PDB entry 8K4A | electron microscopy, 2.64 A resolution | chains J and K of the 17 polymer chains in the assembly

# Chain J (and K)
Name: VP8
Organism: Banna virus
Notes: chain K of this document is another copy of the same molecule, construct and numbering; everything in this record applies to it too
UniProt: W0G587 (W0G587_9REOV); numbering as in UniProt (aligned over 1-302)
Sequence (302 residues; numbered 1 to 302; the number before each row is that of its first residue):
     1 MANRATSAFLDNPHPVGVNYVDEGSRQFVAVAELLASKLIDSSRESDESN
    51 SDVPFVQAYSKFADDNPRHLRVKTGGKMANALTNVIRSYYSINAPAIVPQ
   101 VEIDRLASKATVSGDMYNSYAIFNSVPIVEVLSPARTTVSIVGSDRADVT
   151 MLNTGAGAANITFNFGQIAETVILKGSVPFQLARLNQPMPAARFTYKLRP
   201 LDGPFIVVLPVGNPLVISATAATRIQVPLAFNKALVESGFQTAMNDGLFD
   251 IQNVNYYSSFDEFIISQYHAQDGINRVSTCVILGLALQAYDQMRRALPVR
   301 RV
Not modelled in the structure: 1 (chain K: 1, 300-302)
Differences from the reference sequence: conflict R136 (Gln in W0G587), L185 (Met in W0G587), S266 (Ala in W0G587)

# Interface between chain J and chain K
Pairs across the interface - 53 pairs, chain J then chain K:
  A8(J) - G176(K)
  A8(J) - F194(K)  hydrophobic
  F9(J) - K175(K)
  D11(J) - F194(K)
  S43(J) - L229(K)
  R44(J) - L34(K)
  R44(J) - L229(K)
  R44(J) - A230(K)
  D47(J) - T111(K)
  D47(J) - V112(K)
  D47(J) - N118(K)
  D47(J) - L229(K)
  E48(J) - L34(K)
  E48(J) - T111(K)  hydrogen bond (backbone-side chain)
  E48(J) - V112(K)
  T138(J) - N213(K)  hydrogen bond
  S140(J) - V216(K)
  I141(J) - S177(K)
  V142(J) - D148(K)
  V142(J) - V216(K)  hydrophobic
  V142(J) - S218(K)
  G143(J) - R146(K)
  D145(J) - R146(K)  salt bridge
  R146(J) - R146(K)
  S238(J) - I122(K)
  Q241(J) - I122(K)
  T242(J) - Y120(K)
  T242(J) - I122(K)
  M244(J) - I173(K)  hydrophobic
  N245(J) - E170(K)  hydrogen bond
  N245(J) - T171(K)  hydrogen bond
  N245(J) - A222(K)
  N245(J) - R224(K)
  D246(J) - R224(K)  salt bridge
  N255(J) - T195(K)
  Y256(J) - I173(K)  hydrophobic
  Y256(J) - K175(K)
  Y256(J) - T195(K)  hydrogen bond (backbone-side chain)
  Y256(J) - K197(K)
  Y257(J) - I173(K)
  Y257(J) - K175(K)
  S258(J) - T220(K)  hydrogen bond
  E262(J) - K175(K)
  R294(J) - Y120(K)
  R295(J) - N118(K)
  R295(J) - S119(K)  hydrogen bond (backbone-side chain)
  R295(J) - Y120(K)
  P298(J) - N118(K)
  R300(J) - E170(K)  salt bridge
  R300(J) - R224(K)
  R300(J) - Q226(K)
  R301(J) - Q226(K)
  V302(J) - Y268(K)
Also at the interface, not in a pair above, chain J (37 interface residues in all): T6, N50, S144, D148, D250, D291
Also at the interface, not in a pair above, chain K (30 interface residues in all): S113, I274

# In short
Chain J and chain K form an interface of 37 and 30 residues respectively, with 7 hydrogen bonds and 3 salt
bridges. Polar pairs include D145(J)-R146(K), D246(J)-R224(K) and R300(J)-E170(K).
Chain J and chain K are both VP8 (Banna virus); the structure, Structure of Banna virus core, was determined
by electron microscopy (same publication as 8K42, 8K43 and 8K49).
